Entry 8IQA (X-ray diffraction, 1.55 A resolution); this record covers chains C and D of the 4 polymer chains in the assembly.

# Chain C (and D)
Molecule: Aldolase
From: Alcaligenes faecalis subsp. faecalis NBRC 13111
Notes: chain D of this document is another copy of the same molecule, construct and numbering; everything in this record applies to it too
Reference sequence: A0A0A2N3A3 (A0A0A2N3A3_ALCFA); residues 19-261 here = UniProt positions 19-261
Sequence (243 residues; row label = number of the first residue in the row):
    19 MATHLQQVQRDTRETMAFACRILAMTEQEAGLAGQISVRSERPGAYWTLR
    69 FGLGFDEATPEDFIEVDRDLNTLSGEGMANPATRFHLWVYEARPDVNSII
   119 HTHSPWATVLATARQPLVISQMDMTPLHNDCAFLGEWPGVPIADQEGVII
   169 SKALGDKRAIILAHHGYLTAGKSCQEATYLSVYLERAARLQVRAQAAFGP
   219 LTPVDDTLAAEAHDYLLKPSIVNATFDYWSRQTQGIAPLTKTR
Unresolved in the structure: 19-26, 261 (chain D: 19-28, 259-261)
Bound ions: Ni2+: His119, His121, His183
From the paper describing this entry:
  - mutagenesis - Q53A, F69A, F103A, H104A, E164A, Y233A: decreased catalytic activity
  - mutagenesis - E229K: unchanged catalytic activity
  - catalytic residues: Ala51, Gln53, Glu164 (from molecular simulation)

# How chain C and chain D interact
Pairs across the interface (65):
  Ala35(C) with Leu257(D)
  Phe36(C) with Leu257(D), hydrophobic
  Arg39(C) with Ile254(D); Ala255(D), hydrogen bond (side chain-backbone); Pro256(D); Leu257(D)
  Glu47(C) with Arg204(D), salt bridge; Tyr246(D); Trp247(D), hydrogen bond
  Ala48(C) with Tyr201(D)
  Gly49(C) with Tyr201(D); Arg204(D); Tyr246(D)
  Leu50(C) with Ala242(D); Thr243(D); Tyr246(D), hydrophobic
  Phe69(C) with Ala242(D), hydrophobic
  Gly70(C) with Arg249(D), hydrogen bond (backbone-side chain)
  Leu71(C) with Arg249(D)
  Gly72(C) with Tyr246(D)
  Asp74(C) with Tyr246(D), hydrogen bond; Gln250(D), hydrogen bond; Ile254(D)
  Glu75(C) with Tyr246(D); Arg249(D), salt bridge; Ile254(D)
  Ala76(C) with Leu257(D)
  His121(C) with Gln139(D); Asp141(D), salt bridge
  Pro123(C) with Arg207(D); Arg211(D)
  Trp124(C) with Arg211(D)
  Thr126(C) with Gln139(D); Leu208(D)
  Val127(C) with Leu208(D), hydrophobic; Arg211(D); Ala212(D), hydrophobic
  Leu128(C) with Phe216(D), hydrophobic
  Thr130(C) with Ser138(D); Gln139(D); Leu208(D)
  Ala131(C) with Phe216(D), hydrophobic
  Gln133(C) with Phe216(D)
  Trp155(C) with Val222(D), hydrophobic; Leu226(D); Ala227(D); Ala230(D), hydrophobic
  Pro156(C) with Leu226(D)
  Val158(C) with Met140(D), hydrophobic; Glu229(D); Ala230(D), hydrophobic
  His182(C) with Ser138(D), hydrogen bond (side chain-backbone); Gln139(D); Met140(D), hydrogen bond (backbone-backbone); Thr220(D); Val222(D)
  His183(C) with Gln139(D), hydrogen bond (backbone-side chain)
  Val210(C) with Ala215(D)
  Gln213(C) with Phe216(D)
  Ala214(C) with Ala214(D); Ala215(D), hydrophobic
  Thr251(C) with Pro256(D)
  Gln252(C) with Pro256(D); Leu257(D), hydrogen bond (side chain-backbone); Thr258(D), hydrogen bond (side chain-backbone)
Also at the interface, not in a pair above, chain C (39 interface residues in all): Phe73, Thr77, Pro78, Ala100, Arg132, Gly157
Also at the interface, not in a pair above, chain D (33 interface residues in all): Thr143, Leu219, Tyr233

# Overview
The interface between chain C and chain D involves 39 residues on one side and 33 on the other; the contacts
include 10 hydrogen bonds and 3 salt bridges. Among the polar pairs are Glu47(C)-Arg204(D), Glu75(C)-Arg249(D)
and His121(C)-Asp141(D). The paper reports catalytic residues Ala51(C), Gln53(C) and Glu164(C); Q53A, F69A and
F103A of chain C, among others, reduce catalytic activity; 7 substitutions were tested in all.
Both chains are Aldolase (Alcaligenes faecalis subsp. faecalis NBRC 13111). Entry 8IQA (Crystal structure of
Pyruvic Oxime Dioxygenase (POD) from Alcaligenes faecalis deleted N-terminal 18 residues) was determined by
X-ray diffraction, deposited together with 8IX6 and 8IL8.
